PDB entry 9UD3 | electron microscopy, 3.80 A resolution | chains A and B of the 6 polymer chains in the assembly

[Chain A]
Protein: Na(+)-translocating NADH-quinone reductase subunit A
Source organism: Vibrio cholerae O395
Notes: EC 7.2.1.1
UniProt: A5F5X1 (NQRA_VIBC3); residue numbers follow UniProt; this construct covers 1-446
Chain sequence (446 residues; row label = number of the first residue in the row):
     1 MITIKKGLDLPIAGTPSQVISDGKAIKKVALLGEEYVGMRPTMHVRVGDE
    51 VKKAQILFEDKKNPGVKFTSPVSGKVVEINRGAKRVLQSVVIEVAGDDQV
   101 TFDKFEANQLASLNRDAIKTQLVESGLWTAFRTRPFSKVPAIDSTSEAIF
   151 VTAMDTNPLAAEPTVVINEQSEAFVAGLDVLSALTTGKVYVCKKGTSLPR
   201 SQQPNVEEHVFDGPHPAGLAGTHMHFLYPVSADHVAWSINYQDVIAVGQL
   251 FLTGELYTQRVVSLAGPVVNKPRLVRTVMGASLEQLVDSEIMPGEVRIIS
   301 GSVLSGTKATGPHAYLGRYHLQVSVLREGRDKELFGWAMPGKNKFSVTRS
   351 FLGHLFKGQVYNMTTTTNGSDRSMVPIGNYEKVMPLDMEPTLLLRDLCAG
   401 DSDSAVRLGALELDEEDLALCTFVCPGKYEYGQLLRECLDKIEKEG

[Chain B]
Protein: Na(+)-translocating NADH-quinone reductase subunit B
Source organism: Vibrio cholerae O395
Notes: EC 7.2.1.1
UniProt: A5F5X0 (NQRB_VIBC3); residue numbers follow UniProt; this construct covers 1-415
Chain sequence (415 residues; each row starts with the number of its first residue):
     1 MGLKKFLEDIEHHFEPGGKHEKWFALYEAAATLFYTPGLVTKRSSHVRDS
    51 VDLKRIMIMVWLAVFPAMFWGMYNAGGQAIAALNHLYSGDQLAAIVAGNW
   101 HYWLTEMLGGTMSSDAGWGSKMLLGATYFLPIYATVFIVGGFWEVLFCMV
   151 RKHEVNEGFFVTSILFALIVPPTLPLWQAALGITFGVVVAKEVFGGTGRN
   201 FLNPALAGRAFLFFAYPAQISGDLVWTAADGYSGAYALSQWAQGGAGALI
   251 NNATGQTITWMDAFIGNIPGSIGEVSTLALMIGAAFIVYMGIASWRIIGG
   301 VMIGMILLSTLFNVIGSDTNAMFNMPWHWHLVLGGFAFGMFFMATDPVSA
   351 SFTNSGKWAYGILIGVMCVLIRVVNPAYPEGMMLAILFANLFAPLFDHVV
   401 VERNIKRRLARYGKQ
Unresolved in the structure: 1-26, 414-415
Construct notes: engineered mutation Tyr236 (Thr in A5F5X0)
Residues lining bound ligands:
  - FMN (flavin mononucleotide): Phe213, Phe214, Pro217, Ser221, Gly222, Asp223, Gln243, Ala377, Tyr378, Pro379
  - riboflavin (RBF): Ile56, Met57, Val60, Gly158, Val161, Thr162, Leu165, Lys191, Thr197, Gly198, Asn200, Asn203, Pro204, Ala205, Ile292, Ala293, Phe342, Met343, Thr345, Asp346, Pro347, Val348
Swiss-Prot annotation at these positions:
  - mutagenesis: Phe185 (F185A: Decreases riboflavin content), Trp226 (W226L: Decreases riboflavin content)
From the paper describing this entry:
  - mutagenesis - T236Y: abolished binding to flavin mononucleotide (citing earlier work)

[Chain A / chain B interface]
Residue-residue contacts - 95 pairs, chain A then chain B:
  Leu10(A) - Val47(B)  hydrophobic
  His225(A) - Arg408(B)
  His225(A) - Gly413(B)
  Pro229(A) - Arg411(B)
  His234(A) - Arg411(B)  hydrogen bond
  Arg297(A) - Val40(B)
  Arg297(A) - Thr41(B)  hydrogen bond
  Arg297(A) - His46(B)  hydrogen bond
  Ile299(A) - His46(B)
  Val303(A) - His46(B)
  Val303(A) - Val47(B)  hydrophobic
  Leu304(A) - Ser44(B)
  Leu304(A) - Ser45(B)  hydrogen bond (backbone-backbone)
  Gly306(A) - Ser44(B)
  Gly306(A) - His46(B)  hydrogen bond (backbone-side chain)
  Gly329(A) - Leu39(B)
  Gly329(A) - Val40(B)
  Arg330(A) - Gly38(B)
  Asp331(A) - Gly38(B)
  Lys332(A) - Thr36(B)
  Lys332(A) - Pro37(B)  hydrogen bond (side chain-backbone)
  Lys332(A) - Gly38(B)
  Glu333(A) - Tyr35(B)
  Glu333(A) - Thr36(B)  hydrogen bond (backbone-backbone)
  Leu334(A) - Tyr35(B)  hydrophobic
  Phe335(A) - Phe34(B)  hydrogen bond (backbone-backbone)
  Trp337(A) - Leu33(B)
  Trp337(A) - Phe34(B)  hydrogen bond (side chain-backbone)
  Trp337(A) - Thr36(B)
  Trp337(A) - Lys54(B)
  Trp337(A) - Arg55(B)  hydrogen bond (backbone-side chain)
  Trp337(A) - Ile58(B)  hydrophobic
  Ala338(A) - Arg55(B)
  Phe345(A) - Ser50(B)  hydrogen bond (backbone-side chain)
  Ser346(A) - Asp49(B)
  Val347(A) - Asp49(B)  hydrogen bond (backbone-side chain)
  Thr348(A) - Val51(B)
  Arg349(A) - Tyr289(B)  hydrogen bond (side chain-backbone)
  Arg349(A) - Met290(B)  hydrogen bond (backbone-backbone)
  Ser350(A) - Arg55(B)  hydrogen bond
  Ser350(A) - Met290(B)
  Phe351(A) - Arg55(B)
  His354(A) - Tyr289(B)  hydrogen bond
  Met363(A) - Ser50(B)
  Thr364(A) - His46(B)
  Thr365(A) - Val40(B)
  Thr365(A) - Thr41(B)  hydrogen bond (backbone-backbone)
  Thr365(A) - His46(B)
  Thr366(A) - Leu39(B)
  Thr367(A) - Leu39(B)  hydrogen bond (backbone-backbone)
  Thr367(A) - Val40(B)
  Asn368(A) - Ser50(B)
  Asn368(A) - Asp52(B)
  Ser370(A) - Pro37(B)
  Ser370(A) - Glu154(B)
  Arg372(A) - Leu53(B)
  Arg372(A) - Glu154(B)  salt bridge
  Ser373(A) - Thr197(B)
  Ser373(A) - Arg199(B)  hydrogen bond
  Val375(A) - Leu53(B)  hydrophobic
  Val375(A) - Pro347(B)  hydrophobic
  Val375(A) - Val348(B)
  Pro376(A) - Pro347(B)
  Ile377(A) - Ile56(B)  hydrophobic
  Ile377(A) - Gly291(B)
  Ile377(A) - Ile292(B)
  Glu381(A) - Phe352(B)
  Asp387(A) - Asn404(B)
  Asp387(A) - Arg407(B)  salt bridge
  Asp387(A) - Arg408(B)
  Met388(A) - Arg408(B)
  Glu389(A) - Thr353(B)
  Thr391(A) - Phe352(B)
  Leu392(A) - Val401(B)  hydrophobic
  Arg395(A) - Gly198(B)
  Arg395(A) - Phe352(B)
  Arg407(A) - Ile405(B)
  Arg407(A) - Arg408(B)
  Leu408(A) - Val401(B)  hydrophobic
  Leu408(A) - Ile405(B)  hydrophobic
  Leu408(A) - Arg408(B)  hydrogen bond (backbone-side chain)
  Glu412(A) - Arg408(B)  salt bridge
  Thr422(A) - Ser45(B)
  Phe423(A) - Ser45(B)
  Phe423(A) - Val47(B)
  Phe423(A) - Arg48(B)
  Phe423(A) - Asp49(B)  hydrogen bond (backbone-backbone)
  Pro426(A) - Asp52(B)
  Lys428(A) - Asp49(B)  hydrogen bond (side chain-backbone)
  Lys428(A) - Val51(B)  hydrogen bond (side chain-backbone)
  Tyr429(A) - Arg48(B)
  Tyr429(A) - Arg199(B)
  Glu430(A) - Arg43(B)  salt bridge
  Glu430(A) - Arg48(B)  salt bridge
  Gln433(A) - Arg43(B)  hydrogen bond
Other interface residues (no listed pair), chain A (67 interface residues in all): Thr307, Lys308, Leu326, Glu328, Gly336, Gly369, Met374, Asn379, Gly409, Ala419, Val424, Gly432
Other interface residues (no listed pair), chain B (46 interface residues in all): Lys42, Val155, Val400

[Summary]
Chain A and chain B form an interface of 67 and 46 residues respectively; the contacts include 24 hydrogen
bonds and 5 salt bridges. Polar pairs include Arg372(A)-Glu154(B), Asp387(A)-Arg407(B) and
Glu412(A)-Arg408(B). Chain B binds riboflavin and flavin mononucleotide. The paper reports that T236Y of chain
B abolishes binding to flavin mononucleotide.
Here chain A is Na(+)-translocating NADH-quinone reductase subunit A and chain B is Na(+)-translocating
NADH-quinone reductase subunit B, both from Vibrio cholerae O395. Entry 9UD3 (Cryo-EM structure of
Na+-translocating NADH-ubiquinone oxidoreductase NqrB-T236Y mutant from Vibrio cholerae) was determined by
electron microscopy (same publication as 9U5G, 9UD4, 9UD5, 9UD6, 9UD8, 9UD9 and 4 further entries).
